Entry 6TYP (X-ray diffraction, 2.50 A resolution); this record covers chain A.

== Chain A ==
Molecule: Kelch-like ECH-associated protein 1
From: Homo sapiens
UniProt: Q14145 (KEAP1_HUMAN); residues 321-609 here = UniProt positions 321-609
Amino-acid sequence (293 residues; numbered 317 to 609; the number before each row is that of its first residue):
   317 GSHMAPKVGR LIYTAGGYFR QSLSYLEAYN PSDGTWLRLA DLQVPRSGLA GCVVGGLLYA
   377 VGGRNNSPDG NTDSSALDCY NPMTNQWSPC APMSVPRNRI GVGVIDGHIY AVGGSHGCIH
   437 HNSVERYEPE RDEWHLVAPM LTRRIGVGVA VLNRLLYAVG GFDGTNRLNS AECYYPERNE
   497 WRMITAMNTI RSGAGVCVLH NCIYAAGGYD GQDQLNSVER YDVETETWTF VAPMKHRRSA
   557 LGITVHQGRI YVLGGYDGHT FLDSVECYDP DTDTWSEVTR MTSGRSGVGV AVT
Unresolved in the structure: 317-325
Disulfides: Cys-434 forms a disulfide with the same residue of a neighbouring copy of this chain
Sequence notes: expression tag (317-320)
Residues lining bound ligands: PKG ((3S)-3-[2-(benzenecarbonyl)-1,2,3,4-tetrahydroisoquinolin-7-yl]-3-(1-ethyl-4-methyl-1H-benzotriazol-5-yl)propanoic acid): Tyr-334, Gly-364, Arg-415, Gly-462, Phe-478, Arg-483, Ser-508, Gly-509, Tyr-525, Gln-530, Ser-555, Ala-556, Tyr-572, Phe-577, Ser-602, Gly-603

== In short ==
Bound to chain A: compound PKG.
Chain A is Kelch-like ECH-associated protein 1 (Homo sapiens); the structure, KEAP1 Kelch domain in complex
with Compound 2, was determined by X-ray diffraction together with 6TYM from the same study.
